Entry 7VIH (electron microscopy, 2.98 A resolution); this record covers chains A and C of the 5 polymer chains in the assembly.

[Chain A]
Name: Guanine nucleotide-binding protein G(I)/G(S)/G(T) subunit beta-1
Source organism: Homo sapiens
UniProtKB: P62873 (GBB1_HUMAN); residues 1-339 here correspond to UniProt positions 2-340 (UniProt number = residue number + 1)
Chain sequence (357 residues; row label = number of the first residue in the row; numbers below 1 keep their minus sign (His-17 is residue -17)):
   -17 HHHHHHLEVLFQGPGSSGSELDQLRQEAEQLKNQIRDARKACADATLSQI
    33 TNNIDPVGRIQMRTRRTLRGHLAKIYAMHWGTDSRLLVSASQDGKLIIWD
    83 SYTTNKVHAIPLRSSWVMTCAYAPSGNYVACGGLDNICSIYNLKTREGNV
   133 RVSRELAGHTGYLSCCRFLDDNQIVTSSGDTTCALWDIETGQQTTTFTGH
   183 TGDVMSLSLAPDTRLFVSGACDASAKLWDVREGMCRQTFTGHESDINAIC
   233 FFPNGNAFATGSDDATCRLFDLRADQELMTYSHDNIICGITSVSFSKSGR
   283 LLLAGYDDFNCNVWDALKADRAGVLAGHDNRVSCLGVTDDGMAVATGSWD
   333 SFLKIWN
Unresolved in the structure: -17 to 1
Sequence notes: expression tag (-17 to 0)
UniProt features mapped onto this chain:
  - modified residue: Ser1 (N-acetylserine), His265 (Phosphohistidine)

[Chain C]
Name: Guanine nucleotide-binding protein G(I)/G(S)/G(O) subunit gamma-2
Source organism: Homo sapiens
UniProtKB: P59768 (GBG2_HUMAN); residue numbers follow UniProt; this construct covers 1-71
Chain sequence (71 residues; each row starts with the number of its first residue):
     1 MASNNTASIAQARKLVEQLKMEANIDRIKVSKAAADLMAYCEAHAKEDPL
    51 LTPVPASENPFREKKFFCAIL
Unresolved in the structure: 1-5, 63-71
UniProt features mapped onto this chain:
  - modified residue: Ala2 (N-acetylalanine), Cys68 (Cysteine methyl ester)
  - lipidation: Cys68 (S-geranylgeranyl cysteine)

[Chain A / chain C interface]
Residue-residue contacts - 87 pairs, chain A then chain C:
  Glu2(A) - Arg13(C)  salt bridge
  Leu3(A) - Ser8(C)
  Leu3(A) - Ala12(C)  hydrophobic
  Leu6(A) - Ile9(C)
  Leu6(A) - Ala12(C)  hydrophobic
  Leu6(A) - Arg13(C)
  Leu6(A) - Val16(C)
  Ala10(A) - Leu19(C)
  Leu13(A) - Val16(C)
  Leu13(A) - Leu19(C)  hydrophobic
  Leu13(A) - Lys20(C)
  Lys14(A) - Leu19(C)
  Gln16(A) - Ala23(C)
  Ile17(A) - Leu19(C)  hydrophobic
  Ile17(A) - Ala23(C)  hydrophobic
  Arg21(A) - Glu22(C)  salt bridge
  Ala23(A) - Lys29(C)  hydrogen bond (backbone-side chain)
  Cys24(A) - Arg27(C)
  Cys24(A) - Ile28(C)
  Cys24(A) - Lys29(C)
  Cys24(A) - Val30(C)  hydrogen bond (backbone-backbone)
  Ala25(A) - Val30(C)  hydrophobic
  Asp26(A) - Lys29(C)
  Asp26(A) - Val30(C)
  Asp26(A) - Ser31(C)  hydrogen bond
  Ala27(A) - Val30(C)
  Leu29(A) - Ala34(C)  hydrophobic
  Ile32(A) - Met38(C)  hydrophobic
  Ile36(A) - Met38(C)  hydrophobic
  Val39(A) - Leu51(C)  hydrophobic
  Ile42(A) - Leu50(C)
  Ile42(A) - Leu51(C)
  Met44(A) - Leu50(C)  hydrophobic
  Arg47(A) - Phe61(C)
  Arg47(A) - Arg62(C)
  Arg48(A) - Pro60(C)  hydrogen bond (side chain-backbone)
  Arg48(A) - Phe61(C)  hydrogen bond (side chain-backbone)
  Ser83(A) - Phe61(C)
  Tyr84(A) - Pro60(C)
  Tyr84(A) - Phe61(C)  hydrophobic
  Cys217(A) - Gln18(C)  hydrogen bond (backbone-side chain)
  Arg218(A) - Glu22(C)
  Gln219(A) - Ile25(C)
  Thr220(A) - Glu22(C)
  Phe234(A) - Leu37(C)  hydrophobic
  Phe234(A) - Tyr40(C)  hydrophobic
  Phe234(A) - Cys41(C)  hydrophobic
  Pro235(A) - Tyr40(C)
  Asn236(A) - Leu37(C)
  Asn236(A) - Tyr40(C)
  Ala239(A) - Leu37(C)  hydrophobic
  Asp253(A) - Ala33(C)
  Asp253(A) - Leu37(C)
  Arg255(A) - Arg27(C)
  Arg255(A) - Ile28(C)  hydrogen bond (backbone-backbone)
  Arg255(A) - Asp36(C)  salt bridge
  Ala256(A) - Ile28(C)
  Ala256(A) - Ala33(C)  hydrophobic
  Asp257(A) - Ile25(C)
  Asp257(A) - Arg27(C)  salt bridge
  Gln258(A) - Val30(C)
  Leu260(A) - Val30(C)  hydrophobic
  Leu260(A) - Leu37(C)  hydrophobic
  Ser278(A) - Asp48(C)  hydrogen bond
  Ser278(A) - Leu50(C)
  Lys279(A) - Glu47(C)
  Lys279(A) - Asp48(C)
  Ser280(A) - Tyr40(C)
  Ser280(A) - Cys41(C)
  Ser280(A) - His44(C)
  Ser280(A) - Asp48(C)  hydrogen bond
  Ser280(A) - Leu51(C)
  Gly281(A) - Cys41(C)
  Arg282(A) - Leu51(C)
  Leu283(A) - Leu51(C)  hydrophobic
  Leu299(A) - Cys41(C)  hydrophobic
  Asp322(A) - Pro49(C)
  Gly323(A) - Pro49(C)
  Gly323(A) - Leu50(C)
  Met324(A) - Pro49(C)  hydrophobic
  Met324(A) - Val54(C)  hydrophobic
  Met324(A) - Asn59(C)
  Met324(A) - Pro60(C)
  Ala325(A) - Phe61(C)  hydrophobic
  Val326(A) - Leu50(C)  hydrophobic
  Ile337(A) - Phe61(C)  hydrophobic
  Asn339(A) - Phe61(C)
Interface residues without a listed pair, chain A (57 interface residues in all): Ala20, Thr33, Trp62, Leu251, Val319
Interface residues without a listed pair, chain C (37 interface residues in all): Leu15, Asp26, Ala45

[In short]
The interface between chain A and chain C involves 57 residues on one side and 37 on the other; the contacts
include 9 hydrogen bonds and 4 salt bridges. Among the polar pairs are Glu2(A)-Arg13(C), Arg21(A)-Glu22(C) and
Arg255(A)-Asp36(C).
Chain A is Guanine nucleotide-binding protein G(I)/G(S)/G(T) subunit beta-1 and chain C is Guanine
nucleotide-binding protein G(I)/G(S)/G(O) subunit gamma-2, both from Homo sapiens; the structure, Cryo-EM
structure of Gi coupled Sphingosine 1-phosphate receptor bound with CBP-307, was determined by electron
microscopy (same publication as 7VIE, 7VIF and 7VIG).
